PDB entry 8YJM | X-ray diffraction, 4.15 A resolution (low resolution: residue-level contacts below are approximate; hydrogen-bond / salt-bridge calls are withheld) | chains A and G of the 7 polymer chains in the assembly

Chain A:
Molecule: FACT complex subunit SPT16
Organism: Homo sapiens
Reference sequence: Q9Y5B9 (SP16H_HUMAN); residues 644-988 here = UniProt positions 644-988
Chain sequence (350 residues; numbered 639 to 988; the number before each row is that of its first residue):
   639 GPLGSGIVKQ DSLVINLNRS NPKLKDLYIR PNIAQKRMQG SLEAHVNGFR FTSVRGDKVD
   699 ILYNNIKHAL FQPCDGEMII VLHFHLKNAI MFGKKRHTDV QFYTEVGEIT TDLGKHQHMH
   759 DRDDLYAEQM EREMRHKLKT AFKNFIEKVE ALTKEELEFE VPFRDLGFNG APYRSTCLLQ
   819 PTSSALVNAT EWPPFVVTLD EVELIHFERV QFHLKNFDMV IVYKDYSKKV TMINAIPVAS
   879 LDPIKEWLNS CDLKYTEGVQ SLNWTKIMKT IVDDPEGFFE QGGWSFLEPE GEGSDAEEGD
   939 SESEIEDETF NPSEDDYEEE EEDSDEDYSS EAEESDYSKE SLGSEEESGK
Unresolved in the structure: 639-644, 929-939, 966-988
Construct notes: expression tag (639-643)
Curated features (UniProtKB/Swiss-Prot):
  - modified residue: S650 (Phosphoserine), S658 (Phosphoserine), K732 (N6-acetyllysine), K786 (N6-acetyllysine), T903 (Phosphothreonine), K904 (N6-acetyllysine), S979 (Phosphoserine), S982 (Phosphoserine), S986 (Phosphoserine)
  - cross-link: K647 (Glycyl lysine isopeptide (Lys-Gly) (interchain with G-Cter in SUMO2))

Chain G:
Molecule: Histone H2B 1/2/3/4/6, Histone H2A type 1-D
Organism: Homo sapiens
Reference sequence: chimeric construct of P0C1H3, P20671: residues 33-125 from P0C1H3 (H2B1_CHICK) positions 34-126 (UniProt number = residue number + 1); residues 1013-1111 from P20671 positions 14-112 (UniProt number = residue number - 999)
Chain sequence (213 residues; each row starts with the number of its first residue; note: 887 numbers in that range are skipped by the numbering (no residue carries them; nothing is unmodelled there)):
    12 MGSSHHHHHH SSGLVPRGSH MRKESYSIYV YKVLKQVHPD TGISSKAMGI MNSFVNDIFE
    72 RIAGEASRLA HYNKRSTITS REIQTAVRLL LPGELAKHAV SEGTKAVTKY TSSK
  1013 KAKTRSSRAG LQFPVGRVHR LLRKGNYSER VGAGAPVYLA AVLEYLTAEI LELAGNAARD
  1073 NKKTRIIPRH LQLAIRNDEE LNKLLGKVTI AQGGVLPNI
Unresolved in the structure: 12-34, 1104-1111
Construct notes: initiating methionine (12); expression tag (13-32)
Curated features (UniProtKB/Swiss-Prot):
  - cross-link (Glycyl lysine isopeptide (Lys-Gly)): K120 (interchain with G-Cter in ubiquitin), K1013 (interchain with G-Cter in ubiquitin), K1015 (interchain with G-Cter in ubiquitin)
  - modified residue: K1013 (N6-(beta-hydroxybutyryl)lysine), K1036 (N6-(2-hydroxyisobutyryl)lysine), K1074 (N6-(2-hydroxyisobutyryl)lysine), K1075 (N6-(2-hydroxyisobutyryl)lysine), K1095 (N6-(2-hydroxyisobutyryl)lysine), K1099 (N6-glutaryllysine), Q1104 (N5-methylglutamine)

Chain A / chain G interface:
Pairs across the interface - 31 pairs, chain A then chain G:
  Q849(A) - R1088(G)
  F850(A) - Q1084(G)
  F850(A) - R1088(G)
  F850(A) - K1099(G)
  F850(A) - V1100(G)
  H851(A) - V1100(G)
  H851(A) - T1101(G)
  H851(A) - I1102(G)
  E942(A) - R1077(G)
  D945(A) - S55(G)
  D945(A) - S56(G)
  D945(A) - K57(G)
  D945(A) - R1077(G)
  D945(A) - P1080(G)
  E946(A) - S55(G)
  E946(A) - S56(G)
  E946(A) - R1077(G)
  T947(A) - I54(G)
  T947(A) - R1077(G)
  F948(A) - Y42(G)
  F948(A) - I54(G)
  F948(A) - M59(G)
  Y955(A) - Y40(G)
  Y955(A) - R1029(G)
  Y955(A) - R1032(G)
  E957(A) - Y40(G)
  E960(A) - K1015(G)
  E960(A) - T1016(G)
  E960(A) - R1017(G)
  D961(A) - R1017(G)
  D963(A) - A1045(G)
Also at the interface, not in a pair above, chain A (15 interface residues in all): E959, S962
Also at the interface, not in a pair above, chain G (26 interface residues in all): S38, I39, K43, Y121, I1087

In short:
15 residues of chain A face 26 of chain G across their interface.
Here chain A is FACT complex subunit SPT16 and chain G is Histone H2B 1/2/3/4/6, Histone H2A type 1-D, both
from Homo sapiens. Entry 8YJM (Structure of human SPT16 MD-CTD and MCM2 HBD chaperoning a histone H3-H4
tetramer and a single ...) was determined by X-ray diffraction together with 8YJF from the same study.
